4CI1 - chains A and B; structure by X-ray diffraction, 2.98 A resolution.

[Chain A]
Protein: DNA damage-binding protein 1
From: Homo sapiens
UniProt: Q16531 (DDB1_HUMAN); numbering as in UniProt (aligned over 1-1140)
Chain sequence (1158 residues; numbered -17 to 1140; the number before each row is that of its first residue; numbers below 1 keep their minus sign (Met-17 is residue -17)):
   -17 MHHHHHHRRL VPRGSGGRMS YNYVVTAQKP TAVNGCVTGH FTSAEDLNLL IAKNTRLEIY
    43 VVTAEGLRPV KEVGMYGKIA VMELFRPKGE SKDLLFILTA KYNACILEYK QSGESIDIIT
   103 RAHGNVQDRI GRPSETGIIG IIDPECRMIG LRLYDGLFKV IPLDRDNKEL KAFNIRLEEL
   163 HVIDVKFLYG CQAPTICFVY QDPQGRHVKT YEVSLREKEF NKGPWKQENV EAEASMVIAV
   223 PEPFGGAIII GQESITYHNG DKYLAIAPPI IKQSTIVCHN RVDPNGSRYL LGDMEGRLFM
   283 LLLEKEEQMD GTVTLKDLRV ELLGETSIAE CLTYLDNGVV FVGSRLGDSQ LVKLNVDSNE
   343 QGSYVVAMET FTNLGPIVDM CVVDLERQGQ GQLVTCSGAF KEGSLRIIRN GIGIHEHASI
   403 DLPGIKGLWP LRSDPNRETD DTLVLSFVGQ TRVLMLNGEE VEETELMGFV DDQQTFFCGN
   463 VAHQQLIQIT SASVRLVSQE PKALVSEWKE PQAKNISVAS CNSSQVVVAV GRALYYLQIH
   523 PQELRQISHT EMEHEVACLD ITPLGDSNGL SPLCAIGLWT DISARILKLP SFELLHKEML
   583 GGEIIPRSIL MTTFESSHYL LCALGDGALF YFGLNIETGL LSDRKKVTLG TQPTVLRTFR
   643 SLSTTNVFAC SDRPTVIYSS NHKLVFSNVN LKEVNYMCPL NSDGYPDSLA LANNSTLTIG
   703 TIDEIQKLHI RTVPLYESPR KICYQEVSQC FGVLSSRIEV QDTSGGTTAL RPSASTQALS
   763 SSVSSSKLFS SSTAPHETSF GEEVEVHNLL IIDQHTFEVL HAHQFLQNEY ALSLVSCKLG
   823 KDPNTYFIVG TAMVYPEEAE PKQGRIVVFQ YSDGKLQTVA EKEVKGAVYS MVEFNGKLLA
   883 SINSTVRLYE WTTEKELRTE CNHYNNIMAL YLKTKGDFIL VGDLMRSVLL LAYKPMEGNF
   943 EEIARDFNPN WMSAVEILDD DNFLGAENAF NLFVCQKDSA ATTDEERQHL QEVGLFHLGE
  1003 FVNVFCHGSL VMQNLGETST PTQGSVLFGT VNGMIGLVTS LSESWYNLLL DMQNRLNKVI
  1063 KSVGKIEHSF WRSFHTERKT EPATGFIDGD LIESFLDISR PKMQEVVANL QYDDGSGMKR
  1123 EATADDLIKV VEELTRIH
Unresolved in the structure: -17 to 1, 146-149, 286-299, 772-783, 980-983, 1015-1021, 1114-1120
Construct notes: expression tag (-17 to 0)
Modified residues: Cys87 (s-dimethylarsinoyl-cysteine; CAF); Cys977 (s-dimethylarsinoyl-cysteine; CAF)
Swiss-Prot annotation at these positions:
  - modified residue: Ser2 (N-acetylserine), Lys1067 (N6-acetyllysine), Thr1125 (Phosphothreonine)
  - cross-link: Lys1121 (Glycyl lysine isopeptide (Lys-Gly) (interchain with G-Cter in SUMO2))
  - natural variant: Asp184 to Gln186 (deletion: In WHIKERS), Arg188 (R188Q: In WHIKERS; R188W: In WHIKERS), Glu213 (E213K: In WHIKERS), Phe429 (F429V: In WHIKERS)
  - mutagenesis: Tyr316 to Asn319 (Impairs interaction with DDA1), Glu537 (E537A: Slightly impairs interaction with CUL4A), Trp561 (W561A: Strongly impairs interaction with CUL4A), Glu840 to Glu842 (Impairs interaction with AMBRA1, DTL, DET1, DCAF1, DCAF5, DCAF11 and DCAF8), Met910 to Tyr913 (Impairs interaction with AMBRA1, DTL and DCAF5), Trp953 (W953A: Impairs interaction with AMBRA1, ERCC8, DCAF5 and DCAF11)

[Chain B]
Protein: Protein cereblon
From: Gallus gallus
UniProt: P0CF65 (CRBN_CHICK); residue numbers follow UniProt; this construct covers 1-445
Chain sequence (469 residues; numbered -23 to 445; the number before each row is that of its first residue; numbers below 1 keep their minus sign (Met-23 is residue -23)):
   -23 MDWSHPQFEK SAVDENLYFQ GGGRMAAEEG GDGRRNMGNP PPPAPAESEE EDDNEMEVED
    37 QDGKEAEKPN MINFDTSLPT SHMYLGSDME EFHGRTLHDD DSCQVIPVLP HVMVMLIPGQ
    97 TLPLQLFHPQ EVSMVRNLIQ KDRTFAVLAY SNVREREAHF GTTAEIYAYR EEQEYGIETV
   157 KVKAIGRQRF KVLEIRTQSD GIQQAKVQIL PERVLPSTMS AVQLQSLSRR HIFPSSKPKV
   217 WQDRAFRQWW QKYQKRKFHC ASLTSWPPWL YSLYDAETLM ERVKRQLHEW DENLKDESLP
   277 TNPIDFSYRV AACLPIDDAL RIQLLKIGSA IQRLRCELDI MNKCTSLCCK QCQDTEITTK
   337 NEIFSLSLCG PMAAYVNPHG YIHETLTVYK ACNLNLSGRP STEHSWFPGY AWTIAQCRIC
   397 GNHMGWKFTA TKKDMSPQKF WGLTRSALLP RIPEAEDELG HDRSPLLCL
Unresolved in the structure: -23 to 46, 209-219, 428-445
Construct notes: expression tag (-23 to 0)
Modified residues: Cys312 (s-dimethylarsinoyl-cysteine; CAF); Cys320 (s-dimethylarsinoyl-cysteine; CAF)
Swiss-Prot annotation at these positions:
  - binding site (Zn(2+)): Cys325, Cys328, Cys393, Cys396
  - binding site ((S)-thalidomide): His380, Trp382, Trp388
Bound ions: Zn2+: Cys325, Cys328, Cys393, Cys396
Small-molecule neighbours: S-Thalidomide (EF2): Val352, Asn353, Pro354, His355, His359, Glu379, His380, Ser381, Trp382, Trp388, Trp402, Phe404
Reported in the primary citation:
  - Zn2+ coordination: Cys325
  - binding site for S-Thalidomide: Pro354, His359, His380, Trp382, Trp388, Trp402, Phe404
  - mutagenesis - Y386A/W388A: abolished binding to S-Thalidomide
  - mutagenesis - Y386A/W388A: decreased catalytic activity on MEIS2

[Chain A / chain B interface]
Residue-residue contacts - 92 pairs, chain A then chain B:
  Glu117(A) with Ser204(B); His207(B), salt bridge; Ile208(B)
  Thr118(A) with Ser204(B), hydrogen bond (backbone-side chain); Arg205(B)
  Ile165(A) with Arg205(B); His207(B)
  Asp166(A) with Arg205(B), salt bridge
  Gln183(A) with His207(B), hydrogen bond
  Arg188(A) with His207(B)
  Glu215(A) with Lys228(B); Arg232(B), salt bridge
  Ser217(A) with Arg205(B)
  Met218(A) with Arg205(B)
  Thr257(A) with Arg206(B), hydrogen bond
  Val259(A) with Ser202(B); Leu203(B), hydrophobic; Arg205(B), hydrogen bond (backbone-side chain)
  Met276(A) with Leu203(B), hydrophobic; Arg206(B)
  Glu312(A) with Gln201(B); Ser202(B), hydrogen bond (side chain-backbone)
  Arg327(A) with Val198(B), hydrogen bond (side chain-backbone); Leu200(B), hydrogen bond (side chain-backbone); Gln201(B), hydrogen bond
  Leu328(A) with Leu239(B), hydrophobic
  Pro358(A) with Leu239(B)
  Val360(A) with Ser238(B); Leu239(B); Thr240(B); Ser241(B)
  Phe382(A) with His235(B); Ser238(B)
  Arg722(A) with Ser238(B); Thr240(B), hydrogen bond (side chain-backbone); Ser241(B); Trp242(B)
  Lys723(A) with Ser241(B)
  Glu785(A) with Lys231(B), hydrogen bond (backbone-side chain)
  Tyr812(A) with Pro243(B); Trp245(B)
  Leu814(A) with Trp245(B), hydrophobic
  Val836(A) with Trp245(B)
  Pro838(A) with Gln227(B)
  Ala841(A) with Leu249(B); Arg258(B)
  Glu842(A) with Arg311(B), salt bridge
  Pro843(A) with Trp245(B), hydrophobic
  Tyr871(A) with Trp242(B); Trp245(B), hydrophobic; Leu246(B), hydrophobic; Leu249(B)
  Asn908(A) with Cys312(B)
  Met910(A) with Leu246(B), hydrophobic; Leu249(B), hydrophobic; Tyr250(B); Arg311(B)
  Leu912(A) with Trp242(B); Leu246(B), hydrophobic
  Tyr913(A) with Trp242(B), hydrogen bond
  Asp925(A) with Tyr250(B), hydrogen bond
  Leu926(A) with Thr194(B); Trp242(B); Tyr247(B), hydrophobic; Tyr250(B), hydrophobic
  Met927(A) with Leu191(B), hydrophobic; Tyr250(B), hydrophobic; Ser305(B); Ile307(B), hydrophobic; Gln308(B)
  Ser929(A) with Gln308(B)
  Asn950(A) with Arg189(B)
  Pro951(A) with Arg189(B), hydrogen bond (backbone-side chain); Leu191(B); Ser305(B); Gln308(B)
  Asn952(A) with Leu191(B)
  Trp953(A) with Leu191(B); Pro192(B), hydrogen bond (side chain-backbone); Ser193(B); Thr194(B); Tyr250(B); Ile307(B), hydrophobic
  Ser955(A) with Ser241(B)
  Asn970(A) with Ala197(B)
  Phe972(A) with Ala197(B)
  Phe1003(A) with Thr240(B)
  Asn1005(A) with Leu239(B), hydrogen bond (side chain-backbone); Thr240(B); Ser241(B)
  Val1033(A) with Leu239(B)
  Glu1079(A) with Pro192(B)
Other interface residues (no listed pair), chain A (58 interface residues in all): Asn16, Lys60, Ala82, Gly119, His163, Gln234, Ile258, Ala381, Ala834, Ala869
Other interface residues (no listed pair), chain B (41 interface residues in all): Gln199, Ala237, Asp315
Interface features reported in the paper:
  - interface residues, chain B: Val190(B), Ala197(B), Leu200(B), Gln224(B), Pro244(B)

[Overview]
Chain A and chain B form an interface of 58 and 41 residues respectively; the contacts include 15 hydrogen
bonds and 4 salt bridges. Among the polar pairs are Glu117(A)-His207(B), Asp166(A)-Arg205(B) and
Glu215(A)-Arg232(B). The paper reports a binding site for S-Thalidomide at Pro354(B), His359(B) and His380(B)
among others; Y386A/W388A of chain B abolish binding to S-Thalidomide.
Chain A is DNA damage-binding protein 1 (Homo sapiens) and chain B is Protein cereblon (Gallus gallus); the
structure, Structure of the DDB1-CRBN E3 ubiquitin ligase bound to thalidomide, was determined by X-ray
diffraction together with 4CI2 and 4CI3 from the same study.
